Entry 2C6Y (X-ray diffraction, 2.40 A resolution); this record covers chains A and C of the 4 polymer chains in the assembly.

# Chain A
Name: Forkhead box protein K2
Source organism: Homo sapiens
Notes: fragment: dna-binding domain, residues 251-348
UniProt: Q01167 (FOXK2_HUMAN); residues 1-98 here correspond to UniProt positions 251-348 (UniProt number = residue number + 250)
Chain sequence (111 residues; each row starts with the number of its first residue; numbers below 1 keep their minus sign (Ala-12 is residue -12)):
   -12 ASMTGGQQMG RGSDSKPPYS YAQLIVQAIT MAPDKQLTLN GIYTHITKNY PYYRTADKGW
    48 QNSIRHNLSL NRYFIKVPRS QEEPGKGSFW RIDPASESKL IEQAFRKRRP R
Unresolved in the structure: -12 to 0
Metal / ion sites: Mg2+: Leu55, Phe61

# Chain C
Molecule: Interleukin 2 promotor
Sequence (16 nucleotides; numbered 1 to 16; the number before each row is that of its first residue):
     1 TGTTGTAAAC AATACA

# Chain A / chain C interface
Residue-residue contacts (16; chain A residue first):
  Lys3(A) with DT6(C), salt bridge to the phosphate
  Tyr6(A) with DG5(C), phosphate contact
  Ser7(A) with DT4(C), phosphate contact; DG5(C), phosphate contact
  Tyr8(A) with DG5(C), hydrogen bond to the phosphate; DT6(C), hydrogen bond to the phosphate
  Asn49(A) with DA8(C), base contact
  Ser50(A) with DT6(C), base contact
  His53(A) with DT6(C), hydrogen bond to the base; DA7(C), base contact
  Pro71(A) with DC15(C), phosphate contact
  Lys73(A) with DA14(C), hydrogen bond to the base
  Arg95(A) with DT4(C), hydrogen bond to the phosphate; DG5(C), salt bridge to the phosphate
  Arg98(A) with DT4(C), sugar contact; DG5(C), sugar contact
Other interface residues (no listed pair), chain A (14 interface residues in all): Gly46, Asn54, Gly72

# Overview
14 residues of chain A and 7 residues of chain C are in contact; the contacts include 5 hydrogen bonds and 2
salt bridges. Among the polar pairs are His53(A)-DT6(C), Lys73(A)-DA14(C) and Tyr8(A)-DG5(C). Leu55(A) and
Phe61(A) coordinate Mg2+.
Chain A is Forkhead box protein K2 (Homo sapiens) and chain C is Interleukin 2 promotor; the structure,
Crystal structure of interleukin enhancer-binding factor 1 bound to DNA, was determined by X-ray diffraction.
